Entry 5S5Y (X-ray diffraction, 2.26 A resolution); this record covers chains A and F of the 6 polymer chains in the assembly.

# Chain A
Protein: Tubulin alpha-1B chain
From: Bos taurus
UniProtKB: P81947 (TBA1B_BOVIN); numbering as in UniProt (aligned over 1-451)
Amino-acid sequence (451 residues; each row starts with the number of its first residue):
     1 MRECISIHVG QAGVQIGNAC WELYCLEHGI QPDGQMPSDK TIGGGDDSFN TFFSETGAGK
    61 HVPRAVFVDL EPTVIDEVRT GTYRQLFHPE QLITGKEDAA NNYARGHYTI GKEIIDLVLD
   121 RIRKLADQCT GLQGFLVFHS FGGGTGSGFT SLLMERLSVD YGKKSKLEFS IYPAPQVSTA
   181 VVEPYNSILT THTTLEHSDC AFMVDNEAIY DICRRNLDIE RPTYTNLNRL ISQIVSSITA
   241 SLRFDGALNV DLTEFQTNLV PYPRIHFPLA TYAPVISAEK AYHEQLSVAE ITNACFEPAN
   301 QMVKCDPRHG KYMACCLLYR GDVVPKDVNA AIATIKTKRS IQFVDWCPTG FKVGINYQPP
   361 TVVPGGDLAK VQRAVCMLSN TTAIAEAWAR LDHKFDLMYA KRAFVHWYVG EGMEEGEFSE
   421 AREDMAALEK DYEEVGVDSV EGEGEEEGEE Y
Disordered / not traced: 439-451
Metal / ion sites: Ca2+: Asp39, Thr41, Gly44, Glu55
Ligand contacts: GTP (guanosine-5'-triphosphate): Gly10, Gln11, Ala12, Gln15, Ile16, Asp69, Asp98, Ala99, Ala100, Asn101, Ser140, Gly142, Gly143, Gly144, Thr145, Gly146, Ile171, Pro173, Val177, Ser178, Glu183, Asn206, Tyr224, Leu227, Asn228, Ile231

# Chain F
Protein: Tubulin-Tyrosine Ligase
From: Gallus gallus
UniProtKB: E1BQ43 (E1BQ43_CHICK); residues 1-378 here = UniProt positions 1-378
Amino-acid sequence (384 residues; row label = number of the first residue in the row):
     1 MYTFVVRDEN SSVYAEVSRL LLATGQWKRL RKDNPRFNLM LGERNRLPFG RLGHEPGLVQ
    61 LVNYYRGADK LCRKASLVKL IKTSPELSES CTWFPESYVI YPTNLKTPVA PAQNGIRHLI
   121 NNTRTDEREV FLAAYNRRRE GREGNVWIAK SSAGAKGEGI LISSEASELL DFIDEQGQVH
   181 VIQKYLEKPL LLEPGHRKFD IRSWVLVDHL YNIYLYREGV LRTSSEPYNS ANFQDKTCHL
   241 TNHCIQKEYS KNYGRYEEGN EMFFEEFNQY LMDALNTTLE NSILLQIKHI IRSCLMCIEP
   301 AISTKHLHYQ SFQLFGFDFM VDEELKVWLI EVNGAPACAQ KLYAELCQGI VDVAISSVFP
   361 LADTGQKTSQ PTSIFIKLHH HHHH
Disordered / not traced: 106-124, 153-158, 363-370, 383-384
Construct notes: expression tag (379-384)
Metal / ion sites: Mg2+: Glu331, Asn333 (together with AMP-PCP)
Ligand contacts: AMP-PCP (ACP; phosphomethylphosphonic acid adenylate ester): Lys74, Pro95, Ile148, Lys150, Gln183, Lys184, Tyr185, Leu186, Lys198, Asp200, Arg202, Arg222, His239, Leu240, Thr241, Asn242, Asp318, Met320, Ile330, Glu331, Asn333

# Interface between chain A and chain F
Pairs across the interface (22; chain A residue first):
  Gln176(A) - Pro56(F)
  Glu207(A) - His54(F)  salt bridge
  Glu297(A) - His306(F)
  Pro298(A) - His306(F)
  Lys304(A) - His54(F)
  Lys304(A) - His308(F)
  Cys305(A) - His308(F)
  Asp306(A) - Arg66(F)
  Asp306(A) - Leu307(F)
  Arg308(A) - Pro300(F)  hydrogen bond (side chain-backbone)
  Arg308(A) - Ala301(F)  hydrogen bond (side chain-backbone)
  Arg308(A) - Ile302(F)
  Arg308(A) - Ser303(F)  hydrogen bond (side chain-backbone)
  His309(A) - Arg66(F)  hydrogen bond (side chain-backbone)
  His309(A) - Gly67(F)
  His309(A) - Ala301(F)
  Ser340(A) - Ala301(F)
  Glu386(A) - Arg66(F)  salt bridge
  Arg390(A) - Gly50(F)
  Arg390(A) - His54(F)
  His393(A) - Arg51(F)
  Glu433(A) - Arg46(F)  salt bridge
Also at the interface, not in a pair above, chain A (15 interface residues in all): Lys338
Also at the interface, not in a pair above, chain F (15 interface residues in all): Gly53

# Summary
The chain A/chain F interface involves 15 residues from each chain, with 4 hydrogen bonds and 3 salt bridges.
Polar pairs include Glu207(A)-His54(F), Glu386(A)-Arg66(F) and Glu433(A)-Arg46(F). Bound to chain A: GTP.
Bound to chain F: AMP-PCP. Asp39(A), Thr41(A), Gly44(A) and Glu55(A) coordinate Ca2+.
Chain A is Tubulin alpha-1B chain (Bos taurus) and chain F is Tubulin-Tyrosine Ligase (Gallus gallus); the
structure, Tubulin-Z26781952-complex, was determined by X-ray diffraction together with 5S4L, 5S4M, 5S4N,
5S4O, 5S4P, 5S4Q and 52 further entries from the same study.
